Entry 5OMC (X-ray diffraction, 2.38 A resolution); this record covers chains C and D of the 4 polymer chains in the assembly.

Chain C (and D):
Protein: DNA damage checkpoint protein LCD1
Organism: Kluyveromyces lactis
Notes: chain D of this document is another copy of the same molecule, construct and numbering; everything in this record applies to it too
UniProtKB: Q6CUV9 (LCD1_KLULA); residues 1-109 here = UniProt positions 1-109
Chain sequence (111 residues; each row starts with the number of its first residue; numbers below 1 keep their minus sign (Gly-1 is residue -1)):
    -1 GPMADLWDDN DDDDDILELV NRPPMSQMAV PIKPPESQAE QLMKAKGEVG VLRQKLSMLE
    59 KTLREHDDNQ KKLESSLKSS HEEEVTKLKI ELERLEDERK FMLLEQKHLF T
Not modelled in the structure: -1 to 9, 107-109
Construct notes: expression tag (-1 to 0)

Interface between chain C and chain D:
Contacting residue pairs - 63 pairs, chain C then chain D:
  Gln36(C) - Gln36(D)
  Gln36(C) - Ala37(D)
  Ala37(C) - Gln36(D)
  Gln39(C) - Leu40(D)
  Gln39(C) - Lys44(D)
  Leu40(C) - Gln39(D)
  Leu40(C) - Leu40(D)
  Ala43(C) - Ala43(D)  hydrophobic
  Ala43(C) - Val47(D)
  Glu46(C) - Val47(D)
  Glu46(C) - Arg51(D)  salt bridge
  Val47(C) - Glu46(D)
  Val47(C) - Val47(D)  hydrophobic
  Val47(C) - Leu50(D)  hydrophobic
  Leu50(C) - Val47(D)
  Leu50(C) - Leu50(D)  hydrophobic
  Leu50(C) - Arg51(D)
  Leu50(C) - Leu54(D)  hydrophobic
  Arg51(C) - Glu46(D)  salt bridge
  Leu54(C) - Leu50(D)  hydrophobic
  Leu54(C) - Lys53(D)
  Leu54(C) - Leu54(D)
  Leu54(C) - Leu57(D)
  Leu57(C) - Leu54(D)  hydrophobic
  Leu57(C) - Leu57(D)  hydrophobic
  Leu57(C) - Glu58(D)
  Leu57(C) - Leu61(D)  hydrophobic
  Glu58(C) - Leu57(D)
  Thr60(C) - Leu61(D)
  Leu61(C) - Leu57(D)  hydrophobic
  Leu61(C) - Thr60(D)
  Leu61(C) - Leu61(D)  hydrophobic
  Leu61(C) - His64(D)
  His64(C) - Leu61(D)
  His64(C) - Asp65(D)  salt bridge
  Asp65(C) - His64(D)  salt bridge
  Gln68(C) - Gln68(D)
  Leu75(C) - Leu75(D)  hydrophobic
  Lys76(C) - Leu75(D)
  His79(C) - His79(D)
  His79(C) - Glu82(D)  salt bridge
  Glu82(C) - His79(D)  salt bridge
  Glu82(C) - Val83(D)
  Val83(C) - Glu82(D)
  Leu86(C) - Leu86(D)  hydrophobic
  Leu86(C) - Leu90(D)  hydrophobic
  Glu89(C) - Leu90(D)
  Leu90(C) - Leu86(D)  hydrophobic
  Leu90(C) - Glu89(D)
  Leu90(C) - Leu90(D)
  Leu90(C) - Leu93(D)
  Leu93(C) - Leu90(D)  hydrophobic
  Leu93(C) - Leu93(D)  hydrophobic
  Leu93(C) - Glu94(D)
  Leu93(C) - Arg97(D)
  Glu94(C) - Leu93(D)
  Glu96(C) - Arg97(D)
  Arg97(C) - Leu93(D)
  Arg97(C) - Glu96(D)
  Arg97(C) - Met100(D)
  Met100(C) - Met100(D)  hydrophobic
  Met100(C) - Leu101(D)  hydrophobic
  Lys105(C) - Gln104(D)
Interface residues without a listed pair, chain C (38 interface residues in all): Lys44, Lys53, Leu71, Glu72, Lys87, Arg92, Leu101
Interface residues without a listed pair, chain D (37 interface residues in all): Leu71, Glu72, Lys76, Lys87

Summary:
Chain C and chain D form an interface of 38 and 37 residues respectively; the contacts include 6 salt bridges.
Polar pairs include Glu46(C)-Arg51(D), His64(C)-Asp65(D) and His79(C)-Glu82(D).
Both chains are DNA damage checkpoint protein LCD1 (Kluyveromyces lactis). Entry 5OMC (Crystal structure of K.
lactis Ddc2 N-terminus in complex with S. cerevisiae Rfa1 (K45E mutant) N-OB ...) was determined by X-ray
diffraction (same publication as 5OMB).
